Entry 5VPE (X-ray diffraction, 2.05 A resolution); this record covers chains D and H of the 4 polymer chains in the assembly.

# Chain D
Molecule: Transcription factor jun-D
Source organism: Homo sapiens
UniProtKB: P17535 (JUND_HUMAN); residues 266-332 here = UniProt positions 266-332
Sequence (68 residues; numbered 265 to 332; the number before each row is that of its first residue):
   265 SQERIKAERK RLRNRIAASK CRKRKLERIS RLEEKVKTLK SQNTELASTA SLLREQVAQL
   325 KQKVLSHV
Not modelled in the structure: 332
Differences from the reference sequence: expression tag (265)
Curated features (UniProtKB/Swiss-Prot):
  - region: Arg268 to Arg295 (Basic motif), Leu296 to Leu324 (Leucine-zipper)
Reported in the primary citation:
  - binding site for the 19-nt DNA strand: Asn278 to Arg286

# Chain H
Molecule: 19-nt DNA strand
Sequence (19 nucleotides; row label = number of the first residue in the row):
     1 CGTCGGTGAG TCACCGACG
Not modelled in the structure: 19

# Chain D / chain H interface
Residue-residue contacts (11; chain D residue first):
  Arg277(D) with DC4(H), salt bridge to the phosphate; DG5(H), phosphate contact
  Asn278(D) with DT7(H), hydrogen bond to the base
  Ala281(D) with DG6(H), phosphate contact; DT7(H), base contact
  Ala282(D) with DT7(H), base contact
  Lys284(D) with DG6(H), salt bridge to the phosphate
  Cys285(D) with DT7(H), hydrogen bond to the phosphate
  Arg286(D) with DA9(H), base contact
  Arg288(D) with DT7(H), salt bridge to the phosphate
  Lys289(D) with DG8(H), salt bridge to the phosphate

# Summary
9 residues of chain D and 6 residues of chain H are in contact; the contacts include 2 hydrogen bonds and 4
salt bridges. Among the polar pairs are Asn278(D)-DT7(H), Cys285(D)-DT7(H) and Arg277(D)-DC4(H). The paper
reports a binding site for the 19-nt DNA strand at Asn278(D).
Chain D is Transcription factor jun-D (Homo sapiens) and chain H is a 19-nt DNA strand; the structure,
Transcription factor FosB/JunD bZIP domain in complex with cognate DNA, type-I crystal, was determined by
X-ray diffraction (same publication as 5VPF).
